PDB entry 3WT2 | X-ray diffraction, 3.30 A resolution | chain A

# Chain A
Protein: Protein disulfide-isomerase
From: Humicola insolens
Notes: EC 5.3.4.1
UniProtKB: P55059 (PDI_HUMIN); residues 208-449 here correspond to UniProt positions 228-469 (UniProt number = residue number + 20)
Chain sequence (247 residues; row label = number of the first residue in the row):
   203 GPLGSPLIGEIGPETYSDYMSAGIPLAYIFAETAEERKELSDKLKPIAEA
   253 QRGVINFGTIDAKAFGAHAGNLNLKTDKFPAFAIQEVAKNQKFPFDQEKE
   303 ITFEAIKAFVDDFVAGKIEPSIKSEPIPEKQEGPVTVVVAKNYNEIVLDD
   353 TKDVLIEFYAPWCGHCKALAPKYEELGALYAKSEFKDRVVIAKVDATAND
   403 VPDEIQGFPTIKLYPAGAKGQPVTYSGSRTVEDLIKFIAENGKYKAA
Disordered / not traced: 203-206, 449
Construct notes: expression tag (203-207)
Curated features (UniProtKB/Swiss-Prot):
  - active site (Nucleophile): Cys365, Cys368
  - site: Gly366 (Contributes to redox potential value), His367 (Contributes to redox potential value), Arg431 (Lowers pKa of C-terminal Cys of second active site)
Disulfides: Cys365-Cys368

# Summary
UniProt lists active-site residues Cys365 and Cys368.
Chain A is Protein disulfide-isomerase (Humicola insolens); the structure, Crystal structure of the b'-a'
domain of thermophilic fungal protein disulfide isomerase (oxidized form), was determined by X-ray diffraction
(same publication as 3WT1).
